Entry 3RN8 (X-ray diffraction, 1.70 A resolution); this record covers chains A and C.

# Chain A (and C)
Name: Glutamate receptor 2
Source organism: Homo sapiens
Notes: chain C of this document is another copy of the same molecule, construct and numbering; everything in this record applies to it too
Reference sequence: P42262 (GRIA2_HUMAN); the construct has insertions or renumbered stretches relative to UniProt, so the offset changes along the chain: 3-117 = UniProt 413-527; 120-279 = UniProt 653-812
Chain sequence (280 residues; row label = number of the first residue in the row; numbering starts at 0):
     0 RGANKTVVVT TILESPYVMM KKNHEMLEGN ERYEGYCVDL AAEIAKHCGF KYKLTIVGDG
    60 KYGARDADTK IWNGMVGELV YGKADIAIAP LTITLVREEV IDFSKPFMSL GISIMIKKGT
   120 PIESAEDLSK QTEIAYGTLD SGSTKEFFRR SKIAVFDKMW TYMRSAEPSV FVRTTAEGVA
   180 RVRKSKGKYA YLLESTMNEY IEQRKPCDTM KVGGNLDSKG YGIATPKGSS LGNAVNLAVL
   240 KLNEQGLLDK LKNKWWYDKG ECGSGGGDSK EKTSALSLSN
Disordered / not traced: 0-3, 262-279
Sequence notes: expression tag (0-2); linker (118-119)
Cystine bridges: Cys206-Cys261
Bound ions: Zn2+: Glu42, His46 (together with sulfate ion) (shared with 1 residue of chain B)
Residues lining bound ligands:
  - glutamic acid (GLU): Tyr61, Pro89, Leu90, Thr91, Arg96, Leu138, Gly141, Ser142, Thr143, Leu192, Glu193, Met196, Tyr220
  - RN8 (3,3'-benzene-1,4-diylbis(4-cyano-5-ethylthiophene-2-carboxylic acid)): Ile92, Pro105, Phe106, Met107, Ser108, Ser217, Lys218, Gly219, Val238, Leu239, Asn242
Curated features (UniProtKB/Swiss-Prot):
  - binding site (L-glutamate): Pro89, Thr91, Arg96, Ser142, Thr143, Glu193
  - glycosylation: Asn3 (N-linked (GlcNAc...) asparagine)
  - modified residue (Phosphoserine): Ser150, Ser184

# Interface between chain A and chain C
Pairs across the interface (23; chain A residue first):
  Ile92(A) - Lys104(C)
  Thr93(A) - Glu243(C)
  Leu94(A) - Leu236(C)
  Leu94(A) - Lys240(C)
  Leu94(A) - Glu243(C)  hydrogen bond (backbone-side chain)
  Glu97(A) - Lys104(C)  salt bridge
  Glu97(A) - Asn235(C)  hydrogen bond
  Glu97(A) - Leu239(C)
  Phe102(A) - Lys104(C)  hydrogen bond (backbone-side chain)
  Ser103(A) - Lys104(C)
  Lys104(A) - Ile92(C)
  Lys104(A) - Glu97(C)  salt bridge
  Lys104(A) - Phe102(C)  hydrogen bond (side chain-backbone)
  Lys104(A) - Ser103(C)
  Pro105(A) - Pro105(C)
  Ser217(A) - Asn242(C)  hydrogen bond (backbone-side chain)
  Asn235(A) - Glu97(C)  hydrogen bond
  Leu236(A) - Leu94(C)  hydrophobic
  Leu239(A) - Ile92(C)  hydrophobic
  Leu239(A) - Glu97(C)
  Asn242(A) - Ser217(C)  hydrogen bond (side chain-backbone)
  Glu243(A) - Thr93(C)
  Glu243(A) - Leu94(C)  hydrogen bond (side chain-backbone)
Interface residues without a listed pair, chain A (19 interface residues in all): Leu215, Asp216, Lys218, Lys240, Asp248
Interface residues without a listed pair, chain C (19 interface residues in all): Glu98, Asp216, Lys218, Asp248

# In short
The chain A/chain C interface involves 19 residues from each chain; the contacts include 8 hydrogen bonds and
2 salt bridges. Polar contacts include Glu97(A)-Lys104(C), Leu94(A)-Glu243(C) and Glu97(A)-Asn235(C). Bound to
chain A: glutamic acid and compound RN8. UniProt lists 6 L-glutamate-binding residues on chain A.
Chain A and chain C are both Glutamate receptor 2 (Homo sapiens); the structure, Crystal Structure of iGluR2
Ligand Binding Domain and Symmetrical Carboxyl Containing Potentiator, was determined by X-ray diffraction
together with 3RNN from the same study.
